Entry 1OOP (X-ray diffraction, 3.00 A resolution); this record covers chains B and D of the 4 polymer chains in the assembly.

== Chain B ==
Molecule: Coat protein VP2
Organism: Swine vesicular disease virus (STRAIN UKG/27/72)
Reference sequence: P13900 (POLG_SVDVU); residues 1-261 here correspond to UniProt positions 70-330 (UniProt number = residue number + 69)
Sequence (261 residues; each row starts with the number of its first residue):
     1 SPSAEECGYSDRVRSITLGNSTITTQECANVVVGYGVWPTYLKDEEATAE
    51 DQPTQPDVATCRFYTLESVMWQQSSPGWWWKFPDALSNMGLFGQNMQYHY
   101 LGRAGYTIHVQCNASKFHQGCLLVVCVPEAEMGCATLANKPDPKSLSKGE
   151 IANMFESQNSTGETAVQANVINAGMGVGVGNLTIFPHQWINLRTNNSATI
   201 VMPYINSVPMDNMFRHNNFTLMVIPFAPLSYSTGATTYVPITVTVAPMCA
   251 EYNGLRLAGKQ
Not modelled in the structure: 1-9
From the paper describing this entry:
  - specificity-determining residues: S160 to A165 (proposed by the authors, not directly observed)

== Chain D ==
Molecule: Coat protein VP4
Organism: Swine vesicular disease virus (STRAIN UKG/27/72)
Reference sequence: P13900 (POLG_SVDVU); residues 1-69 here = UniProt positions 1-69
Sequence (69 residues; each row starts with the number of its first residue):
     1 MGAQVSTQKTGAHETSLSAAGNSVIHYTNINYYKDAASNSANRQDFTQDP
    51 GKFTEPVKDIMVKSMPALN
Not modelled in the structure: 1, 15-24

== How chain B and chain D interact ==
Residue-residue contacts (18):
  S10(B) - N69(D)  hydrogen bond (backbone-side chain)
  D11(B) - N69(D)
  R12(B) - N69(D)  hydrogen bond (side chain-backbone)
  R14(B) - K58(D)
  R14(B) - D59(D)  salt bridge
  C28(B) - L68(D)
  N30(B) - V57(D)
  N30(B) - D59(D)  hydrogen bond (side chain-backbone)
  N30(B) - M61(D)
  V31(B) - V57(D)
  V31(B) - K58(D)  hydrogen bond (backbone-backbone)
  V32(B) - P56(D)
  V33(B) - P56(D)  hydrogen bond (backbone-backbone)
  V33(B) - K58(D)
  G34(B) - P56(D)
  Y35(B) - K52(D)
  Y35(B) - F53(D)  hydrophobic
  T194(B) - L68(D)
Interface residues without a listed pair, chain B (15 interface residues in all): A29, G36, W38
Interface residues without a listed pair, chain D (10 interface residues in all): I60

== Summary ==
Chain B and chain D form an interface of 15 and 10 residues respectively; the contacts include 5 hydrogen
bonds and 1 salt bridge. Polar pairs include R14(B)-D59(D), S10(B)-N69(D) and R12(B)-N69(D). From the paper:
the specificity determinant S160(B).
Chain B is Coat protein VP2 and chain D is Coat protein VP4, both from Swine vesicular disease virus (STRAIN
UKG/27/72); the structure, The Crystal Structure of Swine Vesicular Disease Virus, was determined by X-ray
diffraction.
